PDB entry 8TNI | electron microscopy, 3.61 A resolution | chains A and D of the 10 polymer chains in the assembly

# Chain A
Molecule: HIV-1 BG505 DS-SOSIP gp120
From: Human immunodeficiency virus 1
UniProt: Q2N0S6 (Q2N0S6_9HIV1); the construct lacks a stretch of the UniProt sequence and is renumbered around it, so the offset changes along the chain: 31-141 = UniProt 30-140; 150-186 = UniProt 141-177; 188-309 = UniProt 187-308; 312-321 = UniProt 309-318; 2 more segments
Amino-acid sequence (481 residues; each row starts with the number of its first residue; note: 12 numbers in that range are skipped by the numbering (no residue carries them; nothing is unmodelled there); a row labelled like 186A-186I holds insertion residues (186A, then the next letters in order)):
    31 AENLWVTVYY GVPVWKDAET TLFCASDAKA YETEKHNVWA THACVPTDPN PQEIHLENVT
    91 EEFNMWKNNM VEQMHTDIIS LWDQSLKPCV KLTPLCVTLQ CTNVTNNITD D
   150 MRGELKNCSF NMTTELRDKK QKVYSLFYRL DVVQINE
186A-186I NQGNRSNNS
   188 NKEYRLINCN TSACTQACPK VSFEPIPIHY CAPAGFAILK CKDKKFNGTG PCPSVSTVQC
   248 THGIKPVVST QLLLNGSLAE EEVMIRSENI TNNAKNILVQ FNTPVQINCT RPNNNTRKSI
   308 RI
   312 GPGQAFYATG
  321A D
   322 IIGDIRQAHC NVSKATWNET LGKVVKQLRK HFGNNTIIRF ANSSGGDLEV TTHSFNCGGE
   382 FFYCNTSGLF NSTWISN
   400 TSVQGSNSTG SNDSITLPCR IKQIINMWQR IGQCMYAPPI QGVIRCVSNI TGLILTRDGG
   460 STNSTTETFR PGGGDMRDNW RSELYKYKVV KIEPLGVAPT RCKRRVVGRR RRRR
Disordered / not traced: 186A-186I, 400-410, 506-513
Sequence notes: conflict Cys201 (Ile200 in Q2N0S6), Asn332 (Thr330 in Q2N0S6), Cys433 (Ala430 in Q2N0S6), Cys501 (Ala498 in Q2N0S6); expression tag (509-513)
Disulfide bonds: Cys54-Cys74, Cys119-Cys205, Cys126-Cys196, Cys131-Cys157, Cys201-Cys433, Cys218-Cys247, Cys228-Cys239, Cys296-Cys331, Cys378-Cys445, Cys385-Cys418
Covalent attachments: N-acetylglucosamine (NAG) linked to Asn88, Asn133, Asn156, Asn160, Asn197, Asn234, Asn262, Asn276, Asn295, Asn301, Asn332, Asn339, Asn363, Asn386, Asn392, Asn448

# Chain D
Molecule: HIV-1 BG505 DS-SOSIP gp41
From: Human immunodeficiency virus 1
UniProt: Q2N0S6 (Q2N0S6_9HIV1); residues 512-664 here correspond to UniProt positions 509-661 (UniProt number = residue number - 3)
Amino-acid sequence (153 residues; row label = number of the first residue in the row):
   512 AVGIGAVFLG FLGAAGSTMG AASMTLTVQA RNLLSGIVQQ QSNLLRAPEA QQHLLKLTVW
   572 GIKQLQARVL AVERYLRDQQ LLGIWGCSGK LICCTNVPWN SSWSNRNLSE IWDNMTWLQW
   632 DKEISNYTQI IYGLLEESQN QQEKNEQDLL ALD
Disordered / not traced: 512-518, 548-567
Sequence notes: conflict Pro559 (Ile556 in Q2N0S6), Cys605 (Thr602 in Q2N0S6)
Disulfide bonds: Cys598-Cys604

# Chain A / chain D interface
Contacting residue pairs (4; chain A residue first):
  Arg500(A) - Ala662(D)
  Cys501(A) - Gln658(D)  hydrogen bond
  Arg504(A) - Leu661(D)
  Arg504(A) - Asp664(D)  salt bridge
Interface residues without a listed pair, chain A (5 interface residues in all): Tyr39, Arg503

# In short
5 residues of chain A and 4 residues of chain D are in contact; the contacts include 1 hydrogen bond and 1
salt bridge. Polar contacts include Arg504(A)-Asp664(D) and Cys501(A)-Gln658(D). Covalently linked
N-acetylglucosamine: at Asn88(A), Asn133(A), Asn156(A), Asn160(A), Asn197(A) and Asn234(A) and 10 more.
Here chain A is HIV-1 BG505 DS-SOSIP gp120 and chain D is HIV-1 BG505 DS-SOSIP gp41, both from Human
immunodeficiency virus 1. Entry 8TNI (Cryo-EM structure of HIV-1 Env BG505 DS-SOSIP in complex with broadly
neutralizing bi-specific antibody CAP256L-R27 targeting ...) was determined by electron microscopy (same
publication as 8TNG and 8TNH).
